Entry 3E3Q (X-ray diffraction, 2.95 A resolution); this record covers chains A and D of the 4 polymer chains in the assembly.

Chain A:
Name: H-2 class I histocompatibility antigen, L-D alpha chain
From: Mus musculus
UniProtKB: P01897 (HA1L_MOUSE); residues 1-175 here correspond to UniProt positions 25-199 (UniProt number = residue number + 24)
Sequence (175 residues; row label = number of the first residue in the row):
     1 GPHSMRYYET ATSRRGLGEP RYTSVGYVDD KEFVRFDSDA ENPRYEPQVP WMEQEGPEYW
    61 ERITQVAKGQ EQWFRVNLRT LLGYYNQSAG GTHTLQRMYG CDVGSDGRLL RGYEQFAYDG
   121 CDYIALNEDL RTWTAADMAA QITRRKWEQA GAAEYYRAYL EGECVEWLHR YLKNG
Sequence notes: engineered mutation Tyr-8 (Phe32 in P01897), Thr-12 (Val36 in P01897), Arg-15 (Pro39 in P01897), Thr-23 (Ile47 in P01897), Asp-30 (Asn54 in P01897), Val-49 (Ala73 in P01897), Val-66 (Ile90 in P01897), Arg-97 (Trp121 in P01897), Arg-131 (Lys155 in P01897)
Swiss-Prot annotation at these positions:
  - glycosylation: Asn-86 (N-linked (GlcNAc...) asparagine)
Disulfide bonds: Cys-101/Cys-164

Chain D:
Name: T-cell receptor alpha chain V region PHDS58
From: Mus musculus
UniProtKB: P01738 (TVA1_MOUSE); the author numbering skips numbers that UniProt does not, so the offset changes along the chain: 2-93 = UniProt 22-113; 99-115 = UniProt 114-130
Sequence (109 residues; each row starts with the number of its first residue; note: 5 numbers in that range are skipped by the numbering (no residue carries them; nothing is unmodelled there)):
     2 SVTQPDARVT VSEGASLQLR CKYSYSATPY LFWYVQYPRQ GPQLLLKYYS GDPVVQGVNG
    62 FEAEFSKSNS SFHLRKASVH RSDSAVYFCA VS
    99 DPPPLLTFGS GTKVIVL
Sequence notes: engineered mutation Pro-43 (Leu63 in P01738), Arg-82 (Trp102 in P01738), Asp-99 (Gly114 in P01738), Pro-100 (Phe115 in P01738), Pro-101 (Ala116 in P01738), Pro-102 (Ser117 in P01738), Leu-103 (Ala118 in P01738)
Swiss-Prot annotation at these positions:
  - glycosylation: Asn-70 (N-linked (GlcNAc...) asparagine)
Disulfide bonds: Cys-22/Cys-90

Chain A / chain D interface:
Residue-residue contacts (19):
  Ala-150(A) / Lys-48(D)
  Ala-150(A) / Tyr-50(D)
  Gly-151(A) / Tyr-50(D)
  Glu-154(A) / Tyr-50(D)
  Glu-154(A) / Ser-51(D)  hydrogen bond (backbone-side chain)
  Tyr-155(A) / Tyr-31(D)  hydrogen bond (backbone-side chain)
  Tyr-155(A) / Tyr-50(D)
  Tyr-155(A) / Pro-101(D)
  Arg-157(A) / Ser-51(D)
  Arg-157(A) / Gly-52(D)
  Ala-158(A) / Thr-29(D)
  Ala-158(A) / Tyr-31(D)  hydrophobic
  Ala-158(A) / Tyr-50(D)
  Ala-158(A) / Ser-51(D)
  Tyr-159(A) / Thr-29(D)
  Tyr-159(A) / Tyr-31(D)
  Glu-161(A) / Ser-51(D)
  Glu-163(A) / Ala-28(D)
  Glu-163(A) / Thr-29(D)  hydrogen bond

Summary:
The interface between chain A and chain D involves 9 residues on one side and 8 on the other; the contacts
include 3 hydrogen bonds. Among the polar pairs are Glu-154(A)/Ser-51(D), Tyr-155(A)/Tyr-31(D) and
Glu-163(A)/Thr-29(D).
Here chain A is H-2 class I histocompatibility antigen, L-D alpha chain and chain D is T-cell receptor alpha
chain V region PHDS58, both from Mus musculus. Entry 3E3Q (Structure of the 3alpham13 high-affinity mutant of
the 2C TCR in complex with Ld/QL9) was determined by X-ray diffraction, deposited together with 3E2H.
